9H9H - chains A and L of the 26 polymer chains in the assembly; structure by electron microscopy, 3.80 A resolution.

== Chain A ==
Molecule: 16S RNA
Organism: Escherichia coli
Sequence (1542 nucleotides; numbered 1 to 1542; the number before each row is that of its first residue):
     1 AAAUUGAAGA GUUUGAUCAU GGCUCAGAUU GAACGCUGGC GGCAGGCCUA ACACAUGCAA
    61 GUCGAACGGU AACAGGAAGA AGCUUGCUUC UUUGCUGACG AGUGGCGGAC GGGUGAGUAA
   121 UGUCUGGGAA ACUGCCUGAU GGAGGGGGAU AACUACUGGA AACGGUAGCU AAUACCGCAU
   181 AACGUCGCAA GACCAAAGAG GGGGACCUUC GGGCCUCUUG CCAUCGGAUG UGCCCAGAUG
   241 GGAUUAGCUA GUAGGUGGGG UAACGGCUCA CCUAGGCGAC GAUCCCUAGC UGGUCUGAGA
   301 GGAUGACCAG CCACACUGGA ACUGAGACAC GGUCCAGACU CCUACGGGAG GCAGCAGUGG
   361 GGAAUAUUGC ACAAUGGGCG CAAGCCUGAU GCAGCCAUGC CGCGUGUAUG AAGAAGGCCU
   421 UCGGGUUGUA AAGUACUUUC AGCGGGGAGG AAGGGAGUAA AGUUAAUACC UUUGCUCAUU
   481 GACGUUACCC GCAGAAGAAG CACCGGCUAA CUCCGUGCCA GCAGCCXCGG UAAUACGGAG
   541 GGUGCAAGCG UUAAUCGGAA UUACUGGGCG UAAAGCGCAC GCAGGCGGUU UGUUAAGUCA
   601 GAUGUGAAAU CCCCGGGCUC AACCUGGGAA CUGCAUCUGA UACUGGCAAG CUUGAGUCUC
   661 GUAGAGGGGG GUAGAAUUCC AGGUGUAGCG GUGAAAUGCG UAGAGAUCUG GAGGAAUACC
   721 GGUGGCGAAG GCGGCCCCCU GGACGAAGAC UGACGCUCAG GUGCGAAAGC GUGGGGAGCA
   781 AACAGGAUUA GAUACCCUGG UAGUCCACGC CGUAAACGAU GUCGACUUGG AGGUUGUGCC
   841 CUUGAGGCGU GGCUUCCGGA GCUAACGCGU UAAGUCGACC GCCUGGGGAG UACGGCCGCA
   901 AGGUUAAAAC UCAAAUGAAU UGACGGGGGC CCGCACAAGC GGUGGAGCAU GUGGUUUAAU
   961 UCGAUGXAAC GCGAAGAACC UUACCUGGUC UUGACAUCCA CGGAAGUUUU CAGAGAUGAG
  1021 AAUGUGCCUU CGGGAACCGU GAGACAGGUG CUGCAUGGCU GUCGUCAGCU CGUGUUGUGA
  1081 AAUGUUGGGU UAAGUCCCGC AACGAGCGCA ACCCUUAUCC UUUGUUGCCA GCGGUCCGGC
  1141 CGGGAACUCA AAGGAGACUG CCAGUGAUAA ACUGGAGGAA GGUGGGGAUG ACGUCAAGUC
  1201 AUCAUGGCCC UUACGACCAG GGCUACACAC GUGCUACAAU GGCGCAUACA AAGAGAAGCG
  1261 ACCUCGCGAG AGCAAGCGGA CCUCAUAAAG UGCGUCGUAG UCCGGAUUGG AGUCUGCAAC
  1321 UCGACUCCAU GAAGUCGGAA UCGCUAGUAA UCGUGGAUCA GAAUGCCACG GUGAAUACGU
  1381 UCCCGGGCCU UGUACACACC GCCCGUXACA CCAUGGGAGU GGGUUGCAAA AGAAGUAGGU
  1441 AGCUUAACCU UCGGGAGGGC GCUUACCACU UUGUGAUUCA UGACUGGGGU GAAGUCGUAA
  1501 CAAGGUAACC GUAGGGGAAC CUGCGGUUGG AUCACCUCCU UA
Not modelled in the structure: 1535-1542
Modified positions: PSU (pseudouridine-5'-monophosphate) at position 516, G7M (N7-methyl-guanosine-5'-monophosphate) at position 527, 2MG (2N-methylguanosine-5'-monophosphate) at position 966, 5MC (5-methylcytidine-5'-monophosphate) at position 967, 2MG (2N-methylguanosine-5'-monophosphate) at position 1207, 4OC (4n,o2'-methylcytidine-5'-monophosphate) at position 1402, 5MC (5-methylcytidine-5'-monophosphate) at position 1407, UR3 (3-methyluridine-5'-monophoshate) at position 1498, 2MG (2N-methylguanosine-5'-monophosphate) at position 1516, MA6 (6N-dimethyladenosine-5'-monophoshate) at position 1518, MA6 (6N-dimethyladenosine-5'-monophoshate) at position 1519
Ion coordination: Mg2+ site 1 near G21 (its only coordinating residue here); Mg2+ site 2: C48, U114, G115; Mg2+ site 3 near A53 (its only coordinating residue here); Mg2+ site 4: A59, U387; Mg2+ site 5 near G100 (its only coordinating residue here); Mg2+ site 6: A109, G331; Mg2+ site 7: A116, G117, G289; K+ site 1: G145, A197; Mg2+ site 8 near U150 (its only coordinating residue here); Mg2+ site 9 near A171 (its only coordinating residue here); Mg2+ site 10: A174, C175; Mg2+ site 11: U180, A195; 69 more Mg2+ sites not listed; 1 more K+ sites not listed
Small-molecule neighbours: A1IC4 ((2S,3S)-2-[[(2S)-2-[[(2S,4S)-5-aminocarbonyloxy-4-oxidanyl-2-[[(2S,3R)-3-oxidanylpiperidin-2-yl]carbonylamino]pentanoyl]amino]-3-(1H-imidazol-4-yl)propanoyl]amino]-3-(2-chloranyl-1H-imidazol-4-yl)-3-oxidanyl-propanoic acid): U692, G693, U788, U789, G791, A792, A794, C795, U1506

== Chain L ==
Name: Small ribosomal subunit protein uS12
Organism: Escherichia coli
Reference sequence: P0A7S3 (RS12_ECOLI); numbering as in UniProt (aligned over 1-124)
Amino-acid sequence (124 residues; row label = number of the first residue in the row):
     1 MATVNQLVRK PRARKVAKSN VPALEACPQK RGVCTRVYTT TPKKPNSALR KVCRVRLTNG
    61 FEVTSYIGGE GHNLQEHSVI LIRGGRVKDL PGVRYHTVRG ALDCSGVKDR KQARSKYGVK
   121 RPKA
Not modelled in the structure: 1
UniProt features mapped onto this chain:
  - modified residue: Asp89 (3-methylthioaspartic acid), Lys108 (N6-acetyllysine)
  - natural variant: Lys43 (K43R: Confers streptomycin resistance but not hyperaccurate translation)
  - mutagenesis: Leu57 (L57H: Protein is not incorporated into ribosomes), Lys88 (K88Q: Confers low-level resistance to streptomycin and a 15% decrease in the translational elongation rate)

== How chain A and chain L interact ==
Residue-residue contacts (103; chain A residue first):
  A33(A) - Pro28(L)  sugar contact
  A33(A) - Gln29(L)  hydrogen bond to the sugar
  C34(A) - Gln29(L)  hydrogen bond to the sugar
  G35(A) - Ser115(L)  hydrogen bond to the sugar
  G35(A) - Gly118(L)  sugar contact
  C36(A) - Arg114(L)  hydrogen bond to the sugar
  C36(A) - Ser115(L)  sugar contact
  C36(A) - Val119(L)  sugar contact
  C36(A) - Lys120(L)  phosphate contact
  U37(A) - Lys120(L)  phosphate contact
  U37(A) - Arg121(L)  phosphate contact
  G302(A) - Arg14(L)  salt bridge to the phosphate
  G362(A) - Lys30(L)  hydrogen bond to the phosphate
  G362(A) - Arg31(L)  salt bridge to the phosphate
  A363(A) - Cys27(L)  hydrogen bond to the base
  A363(A) - Pro28(L)  base contact
  A363(A) - Gln29(L)  base contact
  A363(A) - Lys30(L)  salt bridge to the phosphate
  A363(A) - Arg31(L)  salt bridge to the phosphate
  A363(A) - Thr58(L)  phosphate contact
  G500(A) - Arg121(L)  hydrogen bond to the phosphate
  C501(A) - Arg114(L)  salt bridge to the phosphate
  C501(A) - Ser115(L)  hydrogen bond to the phosphate
  C501(A) - Arg121(L)  salt bridge to the phosphate
  A502(A) - Ala113(L)  phosphate contact
  A502(A) - Arg114(L)  hydrogen bond to the phosphate
  A502(A) - Ser115(L)  hydrogen bond to the phosphate
  A502(A) - Lys116(L)  hydrogen bond to the phosphate
  C503(A) - Ala113(L)  phosphate contact
  C503(A) - Lys116(L)  salt bridge to the phosphate
  C518(A) - Ser47(L)  phosphate contact
  C519(A) - Ser47(L)  phosphate contact
  A520(A) - Ala48(L)  phosphate contact
  A520(A) - Leu49(L)  hydrogen bond to the phosphate
  A520(A) - Lys51(L)  phosphate contact
  G521(A) - Arg50(L)  hydrogen bond to the base
  G521(A) - Lys51(L)  salt bridge to the phosphate
  G521(A) - Gly69(L)  phosphate contact
  G521(A) - Glu70(L)  hydrogen bond to the sugar
  G521(A) - Gly71(L)  hydrogen bond to the phosphate
  C522(A) - Arg50(L)  base contact
  C522(A) - Tyr66(L)  hydrogen bond to the phosphate
  C522(A) - Gly69(L)  hydrogen bond to the phosphate
  C522(A) - Asp89(L)  base contact
  A523(A) - Arg50(L)  base contact
  A523(A) - Val87(L)  base contact
  A523(A) - Asp89(L)  base contact
  C525(A) - Arg86(L)  salt bridge to the phosphate
  C525(A) - Lys88(L)  phosphate contact
  C526(A) - Lys88(L)  salt bridge to the phosphate
  G7M_527(A) - Asn46(L)  base contact
  G7M_527(A) - Asp89(L)  base contact
  C528(A) - Asn46(L)  base contact
  G529(A) - Asn46(L)  base contact
  G529(A) - Ser47(L)  hydrogen bond to the base
  G529(A) - Ala48(L)  base contact
  G537(A) - Arg110(L)  salt bridge to the phosphate
  G538(A) - Arg110(L)  phosphate contact
  G538(A) - Lys111(L)  hydrogen bond to the phosphate
  G538(A) - Gln112(L)  hydrogen bond to the phosphate
  A539(A) - Lys111(L)  phosphate contact
  A539(A) - Gln112(L)  phosphate contact
  U551(A) - Arg83(L)  hydrogen bond to the sugar
  U552(A) - Pro28(L)  hydrogen bond to the sugar
  U552(A) - Arg83(L)  sugar contact
  U552(A) - Gly84(L)  hydrogen bond to the sugar
  A553(A) - Val21(L)  phosphate contact
  A553(A) - Ala26(L)  hydrogen bond to the sugar
  A553(A) - Cys27(L)  sugar contact
  A553(A) - Pro28(L)  sugar contact
  A554(A) - Ser19(L)  hydrogen bond to the phosphate
  U561(A) - Lys15(L)  hydrogen bond to the base
  U562(A) - Arg12(L)  hydrogen bond to the base
  U562(A) - Ala13(L)  hydrogen bond to the sugar
  U562(A) - Arg14(L)  sugar contact
  U562(A) - Lys15(L)  phosphate contact
  A563(A) - Arg12(L)  hydrogen bond to the base
  C564(A) - Leu7(L)  sugar contact
  C564(A) - Arg12(L)  salt bridge to the phosphate
  G568(A) - Ala2(L)  hydrogen bond to the base
  G585(A) - Asn5(L)  sugar contact
  C879(A) - Asn5(L)  hydrogen bond to the phosphate
  C880(A) - Thr3(L)  hydrogen bond to the phosphate
  C880(A) - Asn5(L)  phosphate contact
  C880(A) - Arg9(L)  salt bridge to the phosphate
  G881(A) - Gln6(L)  base contact
  C882(A) - Gln6(L)  base contact
  C882(A) - Lys10(L)  salt bridge to the phosphate
  U911(A) - Gly92(L)  phosphate contact
  U911(A) - Arg94(L)  salt bridge to the phosphate
  C912(A) - Pro91(L)  phosphate contact
  A1410(A) - Lys43(L)  base contact
  C1411(A) - Lys43(L)  hydrogen bond to the base
  C1411(A) - Pro91(L)  base contact
  C1412(A) - Tyr38(L)  hydrogen bond to the phosphate
  C1412(A) - Pro91(L)  sugar contact
  A1413(A) - Arg54(L)  salt bridge to the phosphate
  A1413(A) - Thr64(L)  phosphate contact
  U1490(A) - Lys43(L)  hydrogen bond to the base
  A1492(A) - Lys44(L)  hydrogen bond to the base
  A1492(A) - Pro45(L)  base contact
  A1492(A) - Asn46(L)  hydrogen bond to the base
  A1492(A) - Ser47(L)  base contact
Also at the interface, not in a pair above, chain A (55 interface residues in all): A32, C536, G550, G567, U884, C910, G1489
Also at the interface, not in a pair above, chain L (63 interface residues in all): Thr40, Gly68, Leu81, Gly85, Val98, Gly100, Tyr117

== Summary ==
Chain A and chain L form an interface of 55 and 63 residues respectively, with 37 hydrogen bonds and 16 salt
bridges. Polar pairs include A363(A)-Cys27(L), G521(A)-Arg50(L) and G529(A)-Ser47(L). Bound to chain A:
compound A1IC4. From UniProt: 2 mutagenesis sites on chain L.
Chain A is 16S RNA and chain L is Small ribosomal subunit protein uS12, both from Escherichia coli; the
structure, Complex 1 30S-IF1-IF2-IF3-GE81112, was determined by electron microscopy (same publication as 9H8G,
9H9I, 9H9J, 9H9K, 9H9L, 9H9M and 9H9N).
